PDB entry 6BM4 | X-ray diffraction, 2.95 A resolution | chains A and T of the 12 polymer chains in the assembly

[Chain A]
Name: DNA-directed RNA polymerase II subunit RPB1
From: Saccharomyces cerevisiae (strain ATCC 204508 / S288c)
Notes: EC 2.7.7.6
Reference sequence: P04050 (RPB1_YEAST); residue numbers follow UniProt; this construct covers 1-1733
Amino-acid sequence (1733 residues; each row starts with the number of its first residue):
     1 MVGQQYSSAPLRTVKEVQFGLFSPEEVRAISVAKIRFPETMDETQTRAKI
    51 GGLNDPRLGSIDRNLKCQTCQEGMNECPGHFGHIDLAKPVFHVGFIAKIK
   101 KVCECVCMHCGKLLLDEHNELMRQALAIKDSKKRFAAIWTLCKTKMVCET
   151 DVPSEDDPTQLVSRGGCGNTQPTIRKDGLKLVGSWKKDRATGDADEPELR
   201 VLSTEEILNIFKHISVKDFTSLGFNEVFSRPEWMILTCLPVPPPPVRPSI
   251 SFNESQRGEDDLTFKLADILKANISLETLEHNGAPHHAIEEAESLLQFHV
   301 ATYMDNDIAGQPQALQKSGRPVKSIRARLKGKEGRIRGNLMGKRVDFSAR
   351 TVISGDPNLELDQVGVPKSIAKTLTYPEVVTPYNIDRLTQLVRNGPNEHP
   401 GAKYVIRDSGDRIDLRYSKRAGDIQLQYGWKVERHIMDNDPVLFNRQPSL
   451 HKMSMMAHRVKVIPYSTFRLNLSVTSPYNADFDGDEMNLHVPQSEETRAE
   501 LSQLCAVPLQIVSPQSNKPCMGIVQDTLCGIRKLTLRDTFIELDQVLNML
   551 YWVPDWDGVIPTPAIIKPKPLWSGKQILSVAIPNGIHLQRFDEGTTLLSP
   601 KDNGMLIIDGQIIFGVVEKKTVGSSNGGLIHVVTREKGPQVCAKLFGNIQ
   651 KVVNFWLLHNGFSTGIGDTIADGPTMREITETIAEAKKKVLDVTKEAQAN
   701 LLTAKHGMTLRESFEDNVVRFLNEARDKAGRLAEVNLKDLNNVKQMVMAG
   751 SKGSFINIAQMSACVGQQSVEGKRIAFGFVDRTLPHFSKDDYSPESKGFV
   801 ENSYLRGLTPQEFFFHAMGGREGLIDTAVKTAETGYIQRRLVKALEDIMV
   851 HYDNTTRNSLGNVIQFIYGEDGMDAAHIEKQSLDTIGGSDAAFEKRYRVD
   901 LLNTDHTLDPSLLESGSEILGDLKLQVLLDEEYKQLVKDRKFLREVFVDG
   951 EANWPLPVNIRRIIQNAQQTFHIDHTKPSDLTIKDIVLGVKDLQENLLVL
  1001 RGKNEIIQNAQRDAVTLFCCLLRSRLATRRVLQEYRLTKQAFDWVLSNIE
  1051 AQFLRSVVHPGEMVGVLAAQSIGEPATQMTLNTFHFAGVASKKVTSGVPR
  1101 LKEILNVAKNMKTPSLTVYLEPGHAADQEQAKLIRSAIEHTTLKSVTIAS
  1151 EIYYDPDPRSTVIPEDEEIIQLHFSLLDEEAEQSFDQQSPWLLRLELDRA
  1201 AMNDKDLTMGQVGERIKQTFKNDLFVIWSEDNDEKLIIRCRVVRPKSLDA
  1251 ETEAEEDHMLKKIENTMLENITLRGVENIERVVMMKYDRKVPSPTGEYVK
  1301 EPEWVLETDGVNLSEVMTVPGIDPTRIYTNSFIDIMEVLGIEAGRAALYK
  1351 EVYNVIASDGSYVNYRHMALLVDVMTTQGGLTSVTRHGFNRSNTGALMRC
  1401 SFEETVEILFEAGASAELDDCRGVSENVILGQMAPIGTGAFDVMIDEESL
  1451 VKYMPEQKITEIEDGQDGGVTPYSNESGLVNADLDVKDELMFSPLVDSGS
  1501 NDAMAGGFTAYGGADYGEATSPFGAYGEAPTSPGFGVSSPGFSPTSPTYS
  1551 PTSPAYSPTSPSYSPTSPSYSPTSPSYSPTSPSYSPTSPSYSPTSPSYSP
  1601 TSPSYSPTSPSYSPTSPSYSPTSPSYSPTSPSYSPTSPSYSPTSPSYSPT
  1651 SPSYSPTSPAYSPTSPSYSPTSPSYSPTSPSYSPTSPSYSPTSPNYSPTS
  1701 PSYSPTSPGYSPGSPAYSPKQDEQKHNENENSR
Disordered / not traced: 1-2, 149-164, 186-200, 251-258, 1081-1092, 1176-1186, 1244-1253, 1447-1733
Metal / ion sites: Zn2+ site 1: Cys67, Cys77, His80; Zn2+ site 2: Cys107, Cys110; Mg2+ site 1: Asp481, Asp483, Asp485 (shared with 1 residue of chain R); Mg2+ site 2: Asp481 (together with 2KH)
Small-molecule neighbours: 2KH (5'-O-[(S)-hydroxy{[(S)-hydroxy(phosphonooxy)phosphoryl]amino}phosphoryl]uridine): Asp481, Asp483, Lys752
Curated features (UniProtKB/Swiss-Prot):
  - region: Pro248 to Asp260 (Lid loop), Asn306 to Lys323 (Rudder loop), Pro810 to Glu822 (Bridging helix)
  - binding site (Zn(2+)): Cys67, Cys70, Cys77, His80, Cys107, Cys110, Cys148, Cys167
  - binding site (Mg(2+)): Asp481, Asp483, Asp485
  - modified residue: Thr1471 (Phosphothreonine)
  - cross-link (Glycyl lysine isopeptide (Lys-Gly)): Lys695 (interchain with G-Cter in ubiquitin), Lys1246 (interchain with G-Cter in ubiquitin), Lys1350 (interchain with G-Cter in ubiquitin)
  - natural variant: Ser1653 to Pro1659 (deletion: In strain: A364A)
  - mutagenesis: Lys1246 (K1246R: Impairs ubiquitination during transcription stress)

[Chain T]
Molecule: 29-nt DNA strand
Sequence (29 nucleotides; each row starts with the number of its first residue):
     1 CTACCGATAAGCAGAGGCAXCTCTCGATG
Disordered / not traced: 1-17
Modified positions: 3DR (1',2'-dideoxyribofuranose-5'-phosphate) at position 20

[Interface between chain A and chain T]
Pairs across the interface (12):
  Ser318(A) with DG29(T), sugar contact
  Lys332(A) with 3DR_20(T), phosphate contact
  Arg337(A) with DA19(T), salt bridge to the phosphate
  Arg344(A) with DT22(T), salt bridge to the phosphate
  Gln447(A) with DC21(T), sugar contact
  Pro448(A) with 3DR_20(T), sugar contact
  Ala832(A) with DA19(T), base contact
  Glu833(A) with DA19(T), base contact
  Tyr836(A) with DC18(T), sugar contact; DA19(T), base contact
  Arg1386(A) with DC18(T), salt bridge to the phosphate
  Glu1403(A) with DC18(T), sugar contact
Other interface residues (no listed pair), chain A (14 interface residues in all): Arg350, Gly835, Arg839

[In short]
The interface between chain A and chain T involves 14 residues on one side and 6 on the other; the contacts
include 3 salt bridges. Polar contacts include Arg337(A)-DA19(T), Arg344(A)-DT22(T) and Arg1386(A)-DC18(T).
Chain A binds compound 2KH.
Here chain A is DNA-directed RNA polymerase II subunit RPB1 (Saccharomyces cerevisiae (strain ATCC 204508 /
S288c)) and chain T is a 29-nt DNA strand. Entry 6BM4 (Pol II elongation complex with an abasic lesion at i-1
position,soaking UMPNPP) was determined by X-ray diffraction (same publication as 6BLO, 6BLP, 6BM2 and 6BQF).
